PDB entry 1UXB | X-ray diffraction, 1.75 A resolution | chains A and B of the 3 polymer chains in the assembly

== Chain A (and B) ==
Protein: Fiber protein
From: Human adenovirus type 19
Notes: fragment: head domain, residues 172-365; chain B of this document is another copy of the same molecule, construct and numbering; everything in this record applies to it too
UniProtKB: Q64822 (Q64822); numbering as in UniProt (aligned over 172-365)
Amino-acid sequence (194 residues; each row starts with the number of its first residue):
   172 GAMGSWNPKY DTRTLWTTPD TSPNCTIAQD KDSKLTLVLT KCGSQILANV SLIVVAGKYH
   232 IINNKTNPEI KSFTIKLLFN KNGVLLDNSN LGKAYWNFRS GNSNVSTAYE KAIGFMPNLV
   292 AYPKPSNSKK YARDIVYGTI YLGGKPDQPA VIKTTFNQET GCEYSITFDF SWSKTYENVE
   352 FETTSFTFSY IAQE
Unresolved in the structure: 172-181 (chain B: 172-182)
Construct notes: engineered mutation Ala173 (Tyr in Q64822), Met174 (Leu in Q64822), Gly175 (Val in Q64822), Ser176 (Ala in Q64822)
Bound ions: Zn2+: His231, Glu351 (together with acetate ion)
What the authors report for this chain:
  - binding site for N-acetyl-alpha-neuraminic acid: Tyr308, Tyr312, Pro317 to Pro320, Val322, Lys345

== Chain A / chain B interface ==
Contacting residue pairs - 46 pairs, chain A then chain B:
  Thr185(A) - Ser215(B)  hydrogen bond
  Trp187(A) - Ile362(B)  hydrophobic
  Pro190(A) - Asn289(B)
  Pro190(A) - Val291(B)
  Pro190(A) - Ala292(B)
  Pro190(A) - Arg304(B)  hydrogen bond (backbone-side chain)
  Asp191(A) - Val291(B)
  Asp191(A) - Arg304(B)  hydrogen bond (backbone-side chain)
  Thr192(A) - Tyr302(B)
  Thr192(A) - Arg304(B)
  Thr207(A) - Arg304(B)  hydrogen bond
  Val209(A) - Gln216(B)
  Val209(A) - Ile362(B)  hydrophobic
  Thr211(A) - Cys213(B)
  Thr211(A) - Gln216(B)  hydrogen bond
  Leu218(A) - Gln216(B)  hydrogen bond (backbone-side chain)
  Ala219(A) - Gln216(B)
  Asn220(A) - Gln216(B)
  Asn220(A) - Ser360(B)  hydrogen bond (side chain-backbone)
  Ser222(A) - Arg304(B)
  Ile224(A) - Tyr302(B)  hydrophobic
  Arg270(A) - Ser215(B)
  Arg270(A) - Asn289(B)
  Arg270(A) - Ile362(B)
  Arg270(A) - Ala363(B)  hydrogen bond (side chain-backbone)
  Arg270(A) - Gln364(B)  hydrogen bond (side chain-backbone)
  Asn273(A) - Asn289(B)  hydrogen bond
  Asn273(A) - Val291(B)
  Tyr312(A) - Tyr308(B)  hydrophobic
  Gly314(A) - Ala303(B)
  Gly315(A) - Ala303(B)
  Gly315(A) - Ile306(B)
  Gly315(A) - Tyr308(B)  hydrogen bond (backbone-side chain)
  Lys316(A) - Tyr308(B)
  Pro317(A) - Tyr308(B)
  Glu351(A) - Lys300(B)  salt bridge
  Glu353(A) - Tyr302(B)
  Glu353(A) - Ala303(B)  hydrogen bond (side chain-backbone)
  Thr354(A) - Ala303(B)
  Thr354(A) - Arg304(B)  hydrogen bond (backbone-backbone)
  Thr355(A) - Ala303(B)
  Thr355(A) - Ile306(B)
  Thr355(A) - Tyr308(B)
  Ser356(A) - Arg304(B)  hydrogen bond (side chain-backbone)
  Ser356(A) - Ile306(B)  hydrogen bond (backbone-backbone)
  Thr358(A) - Ser360(B)  hydrogen bond
Interface residues without a listed pair, chain A (30 interface residues in all): Thr183, Lys205, Leu210, Cys213
Interface residues without a listed pair, chain B (26 interface residues in all): Arg184, Gly214, Leu218, Tyr293, Lys301, Val307, Lys324, Phe359, Tyr361, Glu365

== Overview ==
30 residues of chain A face 26 of chain B across their interface; the contacts include 16 hydrogen bonds and 1
salt bridge. Polar contacts include Glu351(A)-Lys300(B), Thr185(A)-Ser215(B) and Pro190(A)-Arg304(B).
His231(A) and Glu351(A) form the Zn2+ site. From the paper: a binding site for N-acetyl-alpha-neuraminic acid
at Tyr308(A), Tyr312(A) and Pro317(A) among others.
Both chains are Fiber protein (Human adenovirus type 19). Entry 1UXB (ADENOVIRUS AD19p FIBRE HEAD in complex
with sialyl-lactose) was determined by X-ray diffraction together with 1UXE and 1UXA from the same study.
